PDB entry 9KEV | electron microscopy, 3.31 A resolution | chains H and F of the 14 polymer chains in the assembly

== Chain H ==
Molecule: Non-template strand DNA of the promoter
Sequence (108 nucleotides; each row starts with the number of its first residue; numbers below 1 keep their minus sign (DA-7 is residue -7)):
    -7 ACCTCGAACACTCGTCGCCCAGAGTTCACCTTGGAGCCAGGGACGGTTCA
    43 TTTGGGGTGCCGGAAACGGACGCGTACAGGCCGTATAATGGGAGCTGTCA
    93 CGGATGCA
Unresolved in the structure: -7 to 1

== Chain F ==
Molecule: RNA polymerase sigma factor SigA
From: Mycobacterium tuberculosis H37Rv
UniProtKB: P9WGI1 (SIGA_MYCTU); residue numbers follow UniProt; this construct covers 1-528
Chain sequence (528 residues; numbered 1 to 528; the number before each row is that of its first residue):
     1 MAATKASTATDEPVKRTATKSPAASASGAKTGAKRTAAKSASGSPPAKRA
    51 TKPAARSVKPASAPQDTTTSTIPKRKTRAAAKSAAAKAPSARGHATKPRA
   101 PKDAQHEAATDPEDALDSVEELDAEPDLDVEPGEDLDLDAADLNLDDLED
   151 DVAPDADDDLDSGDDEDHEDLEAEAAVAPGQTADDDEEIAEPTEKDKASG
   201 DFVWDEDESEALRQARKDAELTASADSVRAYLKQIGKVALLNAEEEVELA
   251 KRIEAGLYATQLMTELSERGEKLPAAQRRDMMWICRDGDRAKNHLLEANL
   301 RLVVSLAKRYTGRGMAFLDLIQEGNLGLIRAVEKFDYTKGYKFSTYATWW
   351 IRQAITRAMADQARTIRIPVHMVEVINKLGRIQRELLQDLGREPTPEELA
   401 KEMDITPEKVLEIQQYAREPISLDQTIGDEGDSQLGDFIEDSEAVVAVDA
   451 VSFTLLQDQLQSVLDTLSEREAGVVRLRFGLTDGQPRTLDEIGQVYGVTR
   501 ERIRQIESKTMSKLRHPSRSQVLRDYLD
Unresolved in the structure: 1-205, 528

== Chain H / chain F interface ==
Pairs across the interface - 42 pairs, chain H then chain F:
  DG71(H) - Pro369(F)  phosphate contact
  DG72(H) - Arg367(F)  salt bridge to the phosphate
  DG72(H) - Pro369(F)  phosphate contact
  DG75(H) - Arg330(F)  salt bridge to the phosphate
  DG75(H) - Trp350(F)  phosphate contact
  DG75(H) - Gln353(F)  base contact
  DT76(H) - Tyr346(F)  phosphate contact
  DT76(H) - Trp349(F)  base contact
  DT76(H) - Gln353(F)  base contact
  DA77(H) - Phe335(F)  base contact
  DA77(H) - Asp336(F)  base contact
  DA77(H) - Lys339(F)  hydrogen bond to the base
  DA77(H) - Tyr341(F)  base contact
  DA77(H) - Thr345(F)  phosphate contact
  DA77(H) - Tyr346(F)  stacking on the base
  DA77(H) - Trp349(F)  sugar contact
  DT78(H) - Tyr341(F)  hydrogen bond to the phosphate
  DA79(H) - Tyr341(F)  phosphate contact
  DA79(H) - Lys342(F)  hydrogen bond to the phosphate
  DA79(H) - Ser344(F)  sugar contact
  DA79(H) - Thr345(F)  hydrogen bond to the phosphate
  DA80(H) - Lys342(F)  salt bridge to the phosphate
  DA80(H) - Ser344(F)  hydrogen bond to the phosphate
  DA80(H) - Thr345(F)  hydrogen bond to the base
  DA80(H) - Thr348(F)  hydrogen bond to the base
  DA80(H) - Trp349(F)  base contact
  DT81(H) - Leu240(F)  base contact
  DT81(H) - Ala298(F)  base contact
  DT81(H) - Asn299(F)  base contact
  DT81(H) - Arg301(F)  phosphate contact
  DT81(H) - Leu302(F)  hydrogen bond to the base
  DT81(H) - Lys342(F)  base contact
  DG82(H) - Leu232(F)  phosphate contact
  DG82(H) - Gly236(F)  hydrogen bond to the base
  DG82(H) - Arg301(F)  base contact
  DG82(H) - Ser305(F)  phosphate contact
  DG83(H) - Val228(F)  base contact
  DG83(H) - Arg229(F)  hydrogen bond to the base
  DG83(H) - Leu232(F)  base contact
  DG83(H) - Lys308(F)  phosphate contact
  DG84(H) - Arg229(F)  hydrogen bond to the base
  DG84(H) - Lys308(F)  phosphate contact
Also at the interface, not in a pair above, chain H (13 interface residues in all): DC74
Also at the interface, not in a pair above, chain F (30 interface residues in all): Asp226, Val304, Phe317, Lys334

== In short ==
13 residues of chain H and 30 residues of chain F are in contact; the contacts include 11 hydrogen bonds, 3
salt bridges and 1 aromatic stacking contact. Among the polar pairs are DA77(H)-Lys339(F), DA80(H)-Thr345(F)
and DA80(H)-Thr348(F).
Chain H is Non-template strand DNA of the promoter and chain F is RNA polymerase sigma factor SigA
(Mycobacterium tuberculosis H37Rv); the structure, Cryo-EM structure of Mycobacterium tuberculosis
transcription activation complex with six PhoP molecules (composite map), was determined by electron
microscopy, deposited together with 9JI2, 9KET and 9KEU.
